PDB entry 6X59 | electron microscopy, 2.98 A resolution | chains D and I of the 11 polymer chains in the assembly

Chain D:
Protein: Histone H2B type 1-C/E/F/G/I
From: Homo sapiens
UniProt: P62807 (H2B1C_HUMAN); residues 2-125 here correspond to UniProt positions 3-126 (UniProt number = residue number + 1)
Chain sequence (125 residues; each row starts with the number of its first residue):
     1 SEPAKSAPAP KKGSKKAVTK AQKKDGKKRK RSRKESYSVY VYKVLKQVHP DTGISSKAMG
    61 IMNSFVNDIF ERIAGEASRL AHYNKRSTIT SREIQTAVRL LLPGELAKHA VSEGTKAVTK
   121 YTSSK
Not modelled in the structure: 1-29, 125
Construct notes: expression tag (1)
Swiss-Prot annotation at these positions:
  - modified residue: Glu2 (ADP-ribosyl glutamic acid), Lys5 (N6-(2-hydroxyisobutyryl)lysine), Ser6 (ADP-ribosylserine), Lys11 (N6-(beta-hydroxybutyryl)lysine), Lys12 (N6-(2-hydroxyisobutyryl)lysine), Ser14 (Phosphoserine), Lys15 (N6-acetyllysine), Lys16 (N6-(beta-hydroxybutyryl)lysine), Lys20 (N6-(2-hydroxyisobutyryl)lysine), Lys23 (N6-(2-hydroxyisobutyryl)lysine), Lys24 (N6-(2-hydroxyisobutyryl)lysine), Lys34 (N6-(2-hydroxyisobutyryl)lysine), Glu35 (PolyADP-ribosyl glutamic acid), Ser36 (Phosphoserine), Lys43 (N6-(2-hydroxyisobutyryl)lysine), Lys46 (N6-(2-hydroxyisobutyryl)lysine), Lys57 (N6,N6-dimethyllysine), Arg79 (Dimethylated arginine), Lys85 (N6,N6,N6-trimethyllysine), Arg86 (Omega-N-methylarginine) and 5 more in UniProt
  - glycosylation: Ser112 (O-linked (GlcNAc) serine)
  - cross-link (Glycyl lysine isopeptide (Lys-Gly)): Lys5 (interchain with G-Cter in SUMO2), Lys20 (interchain with G-Cter in SUMO2), Lys34 (interchain with G-Cter in ubiquitin), Lys120 (interchain with G-Cter in ubiquitin)

Chain I:
Molecule: 147-nt DNA strand
Sequence (147 nucleotides; row label = number of the first residue in the row; numbering starts at 0):
     0 CTGGAGAATC CCGGTGCCGA GGCCGCTCAA TTGGTCGTAG ACAGCTCTAG CACCGCTTAA
    60 ACGCACGTAC GCGCTGTCCC CCGCGTTTTA ACCGCCAAGG GGATTACTCC CTAGTCTCCA
   120 GGCACGTGTC AGATATATAC ATCCTGT
Not modelled in the structure: 0, 146

How chain D and chain I interact:
Contacting residue pairs - 15 pairs, chain D then chain I:
  Lys30(D) with DT103(I), sugar contact; DT104(I), hydrogen bond to the phosphate
  Ser32(D) with DT103(I), phosphate contact
  Tyr42(D) with DG20(I), hydrogen bond to the phosphate
  Gly53(D) with DG20(I), phosphate contact
  Ile54(D) with DA19(I), sugar contact; DG20(I), phosphate contact
  Ser55(D) with DA19(I), hydrogen bond to the phosphate
  Ser56(D) with DA19(I), hydrogen bond to the phosphate
  Arg86(D) with DG39(I), phosphate contact; DA40(I), salt bridge to the phosphate
  Ser87(D) with DA38(I), sugar contact; DG39(I), hydrogen bond to the phosphate
  Thr88(D) with DA38(I), phosphate contact; DG39(I), hydrogen bond to the phosphate
Interface residues without a listed pair, chain D (12 interface residues in all): Arg33, Lys85
Interface residues without a listed pair, chain I (9 interface residues in all): DT26, DC27

In short:
The interface between chain D and chain I involves 12 residues on one side and 9 on the other, with 6 hydrogen
bonds and 1 salt bridge. Polar pairs include Lys30(D)-DT104(I), Tyr42(D)-DG20(I) and Ser55(D)-DA19(I).
Chain D is Histone H2B type 1-C/E/F/G/I (Homo sapiens) and chain I is a 147-nt DNA strand; the structure, The
mouse cGAS catalytic domain binding to human assembled nucleosome, was determined by electron microscopy
together with 6X5A and 6XJD from the same study.
